Entry 9CC3 (electron microscopy, 3.23 A resolution); this record covers chains A and F of the 7 polymer chains in the assembly.

Chain A (and F):
Name: Lon protease homolog, mitochondrial
Organism: Homo sapiens
Notes: EC 3.4.21.53; chain F of this document is another copy of the same molecule, construct and numbering; everything in this record applies to it too
UniProtKB: P36776 (LONM_HUMAN); numbering as in UniProt (aligned over 115-959)
Sequence (862 residues; numbered 98 to 959; the number before each row is that of its first residue):
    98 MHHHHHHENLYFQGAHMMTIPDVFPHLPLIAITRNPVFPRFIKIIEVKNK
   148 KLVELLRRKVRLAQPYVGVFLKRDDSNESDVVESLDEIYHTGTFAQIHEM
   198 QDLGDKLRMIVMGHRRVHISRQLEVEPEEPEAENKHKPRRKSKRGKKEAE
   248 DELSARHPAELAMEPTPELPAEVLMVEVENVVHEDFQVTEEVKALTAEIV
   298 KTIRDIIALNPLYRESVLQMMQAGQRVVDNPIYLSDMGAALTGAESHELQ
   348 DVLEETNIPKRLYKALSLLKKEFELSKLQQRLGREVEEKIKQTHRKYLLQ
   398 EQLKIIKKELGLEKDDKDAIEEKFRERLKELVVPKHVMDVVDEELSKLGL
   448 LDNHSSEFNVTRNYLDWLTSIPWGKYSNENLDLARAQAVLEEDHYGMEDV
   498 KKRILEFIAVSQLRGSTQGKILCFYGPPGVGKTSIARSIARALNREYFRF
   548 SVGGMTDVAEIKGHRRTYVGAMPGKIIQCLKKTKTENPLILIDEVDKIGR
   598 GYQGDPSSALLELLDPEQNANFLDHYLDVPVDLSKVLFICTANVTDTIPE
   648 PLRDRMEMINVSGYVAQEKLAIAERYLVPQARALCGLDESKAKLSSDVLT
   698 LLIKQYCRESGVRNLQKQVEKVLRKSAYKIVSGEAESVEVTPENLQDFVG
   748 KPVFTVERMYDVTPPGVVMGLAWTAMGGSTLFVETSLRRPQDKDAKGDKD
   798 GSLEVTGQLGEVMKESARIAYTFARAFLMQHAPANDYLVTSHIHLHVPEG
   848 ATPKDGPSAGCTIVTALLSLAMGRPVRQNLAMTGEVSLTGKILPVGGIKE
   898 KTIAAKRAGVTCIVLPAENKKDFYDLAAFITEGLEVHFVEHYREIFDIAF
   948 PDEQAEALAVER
Not modelled in the structure: 98-375, 598-602, 790-795, 950-959 (chain F: 98-395, 596-601, 790-795, 950-959)
Differences from the reference sequence: expression tag (98-114)
Curated features (UniProtKB/Swiss-Prot):
  - active site: S855, K898
  - binding site (ATP): G523 to T530
  - natural variant: E476 (E476A: In CODASS), S631 (S631Y: In CODASS), A670 (A670V: In CODASS), R672 (R672C: In CODASS), P676 (P676S: In CODASS), R679 (R679H: In CODASS), R721 (R721G: In CODASS), A724 (A724V: In CODASS), P749 (P749S: In CODASS), G767 (G767E: In CODASS), I927 (deletion: In CODASS)
  - mutagenesis: K529 (K529R: Abolishes ATPase activity, and presumably ATP-driven protein unfolding, but does not block access to the proteolytic active site or prevent a substrate from binding to it), W770 (W770A: Has low basal, but normal stimulated ATPase activity, and retains peptidase activity; W770P: Has normal basal, but low stimulated ATPase activity, and abolishes peptidase activity), S855 (S855A: Lacks both ATPase and protease activity, but retains DNA binding activity), T880 (T880V: Enhances the basal, but not the stimulated ATPase activity), G893 (G893A: Has low basal, but normal stimulated ATPase activity, and retains peptidase activity; G893P: Has normal basal, but low stimulated ATPase activity, and abolishes peptidase activity), G894 (G894A/S: Enhances the basal, but not the stimulated ATPase activity, and retains peptidase activity; G894P: Enhances the basal, but not the stimulated ATPase activity, and abolishes peptidase activity)
What the authors report for this chain:
  - binding site for Endogenous Co-purified substrate modeled as unknown residues: Y394
  - mutagenesis - Y394A (2-fold): increased catalytic activity on FITC-casein
  - mutagenesis - Y394A: unchanged catalytic activity (ATPase activity)

Interface between chain A and chain F:
Pairs across the interface (58; chain A residue first):
  D436(A) with H451(F), salt bridge
  E440(A) with H451(F), salt bridge
  K499(A) with K722(F)
  R500(A) with R721(F)
  L502(A) with Y725(F)
  E503(A) with R721(F), salt bridge; K722(F), salt bridge
  A506(A) with Y725(F), hydrophobic; V728(F), hydrophobic
  V507(A) with L681(F); C682(F), hydrophobic; R721(F)
  Q509(A) with V728(F)
  L510(A) with C682(F); L684(F), hydrophobic
  R511(A) with A680(F); L681(F), hydrogen bond (side chain-backbone)
  R562(A) with S453(F); V566(F)
  H622(A) with V566(F), hydrogen bond (side chain-backbone); G567(F)
  D625(A) with S453(F), hydrogen bond
  K796(A) with R786(F)
  D797(A) with R786(F), salt bridge
  V809(A) with Q805(F)
  E812(A) with G804(F); Q805(F), hydrogen bond
  R815(A) with R785(F); E801(F), salt bridge
  I816(A) with T803(F); H841(F); H843(F)
  T819(A) with S783(F); L784(F); R785(F), hydrogen bond; E801(F); H841(F), hydrogen bond
  R822(A) with R785(F), hydrogen bond (side chain-backbone); R786(F)
  V836(A) with R786(F); P787(F)
  E882(A) with E846(F); G847(F), hydrogen bond (side chain-backbone)
  S884(A) with E781(F); P845(F)
  L885(A) with E781(F), hydrogen bond (backbone-side chain); T782(F); S783(F); H841(F); H843(F)
  T886(A) with Y757(F), hydrogen bond; V764(F); E781(F), hydrogen bond
  K888(A) with M756(F), hydrogen bond (side chain-backbone); Y757(F)
  L890(A) with E846(F)
  K918(A) with K748(F), hydrogen bond (side chain-backbone); P749(F)
Also at the interface, not in a pair above, chain A (38 interface residues in all): V437, K444, L480, P648, G798, E808, Y818, P854
Also at the interface, not in a pair above, chain F (43 interface residues in all): D449, N456, V457, G550, T564, Y565, G683, A724, V750, A848

Summary:
38 residues of chain A face 43 of chain F across their interface, with 13 hydrogen bonds and 6 salt bridges.
Polar contacts include D436(A)-H451(F), E440(A)-H451(F) and E503(A)-R721(F). The paper reports a binding site
for Endogenous Co-purified substrate modeled as unknown residues at Y394(A); Y394A of chain A increases
catalytic activity on FITC-casein.
Both chains are Lon protease homolog, mitochondrial (Homo sapiens). Entry 9CC3 (Human Mitochondrial LONP1
Stall State + casein) was determined by electron microscopy together with 9CC0 from the same study.
